Entry 4Z66 (X-ray diffraction, 2.50 A resolution); this record covers chains B and J of the 10 polymer chains in the assembly.

[Chain B]
Name: Histone H4
From: Xenopus laevis
UniProtKB: P62799 (H4_XENLA); residues 21-102 here correspond to UniProt positions 22-103 (UniProt number = residue number + 1)
Sequence (82 residues; numbered 21 to 102; the number before each row is that of its first residue):
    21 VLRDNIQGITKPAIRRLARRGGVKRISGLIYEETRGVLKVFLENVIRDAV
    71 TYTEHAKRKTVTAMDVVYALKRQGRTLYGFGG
Unresolved in the structure: 21-23
Swiss-Prot annotation at these positions:
  - modified residue: Lys31 (N6-(2-hydroxyisobutyryl)lysine), Lys44 (N6-(2-hydroxyisobutyryl)lysine), Ser47 (Phosphoserine), Tyr51 (Phosphotyrosine), Lys59 (N6-(2-hydroxyisobutyryl)lysine), Lys77 (N6-(2-hydroxyisobutyryl)lysine), Lys79 (N6-(2-hydroxyisobutyryl)lysine), Tyr88 (Phosphotyrosine), Lys91 (N6-(2-hydroxyisobutyryl)lysine)
  - cross-link (Glycyl lysine isopeptide (Lys-Gly)): Lys31 (interchain with G-Cter in UFM1), Lys91 (interchain with G-Cter in ubiquitin)

[Chain J]
Molecule: 147-nt DNA strand
Sequence (147 nucleotides; each row starts with the number of its first residue):
   148 ATCAATATCCACCTGCAGATACTACCAAAAGTGTATTTGGAAACTGCTCC
   198 ATCAAAAGGCATGTTCAGCTGGATTCCAGCTGAACATGCCTTTTGATGGA
   248 GCAGTTTCCAAATACACTTTTGGTAGTATCTGCAGGTGGATATTGAT

[Interface between chain B and chain J]
Contacting residue pairs - 11 pairs, chain B then chain J:
  Arg45(B) with DT228(J), sugar contact; DG229(J), phosphate contact
  Ile46(B) with DT228(J), sugar contact; DG229(J), hydrogen bond to the phosphate
  Ser47(B) with DT228(J), phosphate contact
  Gly48(B) with DT228(J), hydrogen bond to the phosphate
  Lys77(B) with DC249(J), phosphate contact
  Arg78(B) with DC249(J), phosphate contact
  Lys79(B) with DG248(J), phosphate contact; DC249(J), hydrogen bond to the phosphate
  Thr80(B) with DC249(J), hydrogen bond to the phosphate
Also at the interface, not in a pair above, chain B (11 interface residues in all): Arg35, Arg39, Lys44
Also at the interface, not in a pair above, chain J (6 interface residues in all): DA230, DA250

[Overview]
Chain B and chain J form an interface of 11 and 6 residues respectively, with 4 hydrogen bonds. Polar pairs
include Ile46(B)-DG229(J), Gly48(B)-DT228(J) and Lys79(B)-DC249(J).
Here chain B is Histone H4 (Xenopus laevis) and chain J is a 147-nt DNA strand. Entry 4Z66 (Nucleosome
disassembly by RSC and SWI/SNF is enhanced by H3 acetylation near the nucleosome dyad axis) was determined by
X-ray diffraction, deposited together with 4XZQ and 4YS3.
